Entry 8Y81 (electron microscopy, 2.89 A resolution); this record covers chains A and E of the 6 polymer chains in the assembly.

# Chain A
Name: High affinity immunoglobulin epsilon receptor subunit alpha
From: Rattus norvegicus
Reference sequence: P12371 (FCERA_RAT); residue numbers follow UniProt; this construct covers 1-245
Chain sequence (245 residues; row label = number of the first residue in the row):
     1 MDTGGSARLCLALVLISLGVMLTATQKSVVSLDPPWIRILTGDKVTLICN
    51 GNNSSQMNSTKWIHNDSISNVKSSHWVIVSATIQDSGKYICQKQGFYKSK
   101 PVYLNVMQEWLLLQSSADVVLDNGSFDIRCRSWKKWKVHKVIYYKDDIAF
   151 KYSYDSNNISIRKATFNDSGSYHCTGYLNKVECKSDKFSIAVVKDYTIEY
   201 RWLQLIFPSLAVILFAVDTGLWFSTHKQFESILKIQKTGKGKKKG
Unresolved in the structure: 1-24, 237-245
Disulfide bonds: C49-C91, C130-C174
Covalent attachments: N-acetylglucosamine (NAG) linked to N65, N158, N167
Curated features (UniProtKB/Swiss-Prot):
  - glycosylation (N-linked (GlcNAc...) asparagine): N52, N53, N58, N65, N123, N158, N167
From the paper describing this entry:
  - binding site for cholesterol hemisuccinate: L214, V217

# Chain E
Name: Immunoglobulin heavy constant epsilon
From: Rattus norvegicus
Reference sequence: P01855 (IGHE_RAT); residue numbers follow UniProt; this construct covers 95-429
Chain sequence (363 residues; row label = number of the first residue in the row):
    73 MSVPTQVLGLLLLWLTDARCDIARPVNITKPTVDLLHSSCDPNAFHSTIQ
   123 LYCFVYGHIQNDVSIHWLMDDRKIYETHAQNVLIKEEGKLASTYSRLNIT
   173 QQQWMSESTFTCKVTSQGENYWAHTRRCSDDEPRGVITYLIPPSPLDLYE
   223 NGTPKLTCLVLDLESEENITVTWVRERKKSIGSASQRSTKHHNATTSITS
   273 ILPVDAKDWIEGEGYQCRVDHPHFPKPIVRSITKAPGKRSAPEVYVFLPP
   323 EEEEKDKRTLTCLIQNFFPEDISVQWLQDSKLIPKSQHSTTTPLKYNGSN
   373 QRFFIFSRLEVTKALWTQTKQFTCRVIHEALREPRKLERTISKSLGNTSL
   423 RPSQASMHHHHHH
Unresolved in the structure: 73-97, 418-435
Disulfide bonds: C125-C184, C230-C289, C334-C396
Covalent attachments: N-acetylglucosamine (NAG) linked to N240; glycan linked to N265
Sequence notes: initiating methionine (73); expression tag (74-94, 430-435)
Residues lining bound ligands: N-acetylglucosamine (NAG; 2-acetamido-2-deoxy-beta-D-glucopyranose): H118, Q122, R168, N170

# Interface between chain A and chain E
Pairs across the interface (19; chain A residue first):
  Q108(A) - P297(E)
  Q108(A) - K298(E)
  E109(A) - P297(E)
  E109(A) - K298(E)  salt bridge
  W110(A) - F296(E)  hydrophobic
  W110(A) - P297(E)
  W110(A) - K298(E)  hydrogen bond (side chain-backbone)
  W110(A) - I300(E)  hydrophobic
  W133(A) - H295(E)  hydrogen bond (side chain-backbone)
  W133(A) - P297(E)  hydrophobic
  N179(A) - E204(E)
  N179(A) - P205(E)
  N179(A) - R206(E)
  N179(A) - G207(E)
  K180(A) - R206(E)
  V181(A) - G207(E)
  V181(A) - V208(E)
  V181(A) - I209(E)  hydrophobic
  D186(A) - K298(E)  salt bridge
Other interface residues (no listed pair), chain A (9 interface residues in all): W136
Other interface residues (no listed pair), chain E (12 interface residues in all): P299

# Summary
Chain A and chain E form an interface of 9 and 12 residues respectively, with 2 hydrogen bonds and 2 salt
bridges. Polar pairs include E109(A)-K298(E), D186(A)-K298(E) and W110(A)-K298(E). Bound to chain E:
N-acetylglucosamine. Covalently linked N-acetylglucosamine: at N65(A), N158(A) and N167(A). From the paper: a
binding site for cholesterol hemisuccinate at L214(A) and V217(A).
Here chain A is High affinity immunoglobulin epsilon receptor subunit alpha and chain E is Immunoglobulin
heavy constant epsilon, both from Rattus norvegicus. Entry 8Y81 (Structure of the ige-fc bound to its high
affinity receptor fc(epsilon)ri) was determined by electron microscopy (same publication as 8Y84, 8Z0T, 8ZGS
and 8ZGT).
